PDB entry 8ZI4 | electron microscopy, 2.95 A resolution | chains C and D of the 3 polymer chains in the assembly

== Chain C ==
Molecule: Serine protease 1
Source organism: Homo sapiens
Notes: EC 3.4.21.4
UniProtKB: P07477 (TRY1_HUMAN); numbering as in UniProt (aligned over 16-247)
Sequence (232 residues; numbered 16 to 247; the number before each row is that of its first residue):
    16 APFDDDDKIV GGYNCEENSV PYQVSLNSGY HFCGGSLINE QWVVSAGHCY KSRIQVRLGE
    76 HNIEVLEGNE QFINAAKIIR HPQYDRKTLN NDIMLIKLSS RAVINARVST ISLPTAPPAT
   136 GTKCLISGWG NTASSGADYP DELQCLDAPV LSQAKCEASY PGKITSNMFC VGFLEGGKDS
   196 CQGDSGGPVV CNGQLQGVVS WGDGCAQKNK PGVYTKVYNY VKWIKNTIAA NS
Swiss-Prot annotation at these positions:
  - active site (Charge relay system): His63, Asp107, Ser200
  - binding site (Ca(2+)): Glu75, Asn77, Val80, Glu85
  - site: Asp194 (Required for specificity)
  - modified residue: Tyr154 (Sulfotyrosine)
  - natural variant: Ala16 (A16V: In PCTT), Asp22 (D22G: In PCTT), Lys23 (K23R: In PCTT), Asn29 (N29I: In PCTT; N29T: In PCTT), Asn54 (N54S: In PCTT), Glu79 (E79K: In PCTT), Leu104 (L104P: In PCTT), Arg116 (R116C: In PCTT), Arg122 (R122C: In PCTT; R122H: In PCTT), Thr137 (T137M: In a colorectal cancer sample), Cys139 (C139F: In PCTT)
  - mutagenesis: Tyr154 (Y154F: Lack of sulfation)
Cystine bridges: Cys48-Cys64, Cys139-Cys206, Cys171-Cys185

== Chain D ==
Molecule: Enteropeptidase catalytic light chain
Source organism: Homo sapiens
UniProtKB: P98073 (ENTK_HUMAN); residues 785-1019 here = UniProt positions 785-1019
Sequence (235 residues; row label = number of the first residue in the row):
   785 IVGGSNAKEG AWPWVVGLYY GGRLLCGASL VSSDWLVSAA ACVYGRNLEP SKWTAILGLH
   845 MKSNLTSPQT VPRLIDEIVI NPHYNRRRKD NAIAMMHLEF KVNYTDYIQP ICLPEENQVF
   905 PPGRNCSIAG WGTVVYQGTT ANILQEADVP LLSNERCQQQ MPEYNITENM ICAGYEEGGI
   965 DSCQGDAGGP LMCQENNRWF LAGVTSFGYK CALPNRPGVY ARVSRFTEWI QSFLH
Differences from the reference sequence: engineered mutation Ala825 (His in P98073), Ala876 (Asp in P98073), Ala971 (Ser in P98073)
Swiss-Prot annotation at these positions:
  - glycosylation (N-linked (GlcNAc...) asparagine): Asn848, Asn887, Asn909, Asn949
Cystine bridges: Cys810-Cys826, Cys910-Cys977, Cys941-Cys956
Covalently attached groups: N-acetylglucosamine (NAG) linked to Asn848, Asn887, Asn909, Asn949, Asn980

== Interface between chain C and chain D ==
Pairs across the interface - 25 pairs, chain C then chain D:
  Ala16(C) with Tyr993(D)
  Pro17(C) with Tyr993(D)
  Phe18(C) with Tyr920(D)
  Asp21(C) with Lys873(D), salt bridge; Gln968(D)
  Asp22(C) with Ala825(D); Gln968(D), hydrogen bond (backbone-side chain); Ser990(D); Phe991(D), hydrogen bond (side chain-backbone)
  Lys23(C) with Leu809(D); Ala823(D); Gln968(D); Asp970(D); Ala971(D); Thr989(D), hydrogen bond (side chain-backbone); Ser990(D)
  Ile24(C) with Cys826(D), hydrophobic
  Val25(C) with Leu809(D), hydrophobic
  Gly27(C) with Arg807(D), hydrogen bond (backbone-side chain)
  Tyr28(C) with Arg807(D)
  Asn29(C) with Arg807(D), hydrogen bond
  Cys30(C) with Leu808(D)
  Asn33(C) with Gly806(D), hydrogen bond (side chain-backbone); Arg807(D)
  Glu82(C) with Thr923(D)
Interface residues without a listed pair, chain C (16 interface residues in all): Glu31, Arg122
Interface residues without a listed pair, chain D (24 interface residues in all): Cys810, Ser847, Gln921, Cys967, Gly969, Gly992, Lys994

== Summary ==
16 residues of chain C face 24 of chain D across their interface; the contacts include 6 hydrogen bonds and 1
salt bridge. Among the polar pairs are Asp21(C)-Lys873(D), Asp22(C)-Gln968(D) and Asp22(C)-Phe991(D).
N-acetylglucosamine is covalently linked to Asn848(D), Asn887(D), Asn909(D), Asn949(D) and Asn980(D).
Chain C is Serine protease 1 and chain D is Enteropeptidase catalytic light chain, both from Homo sapiens; the
structure, Cryo-EM structure of wtEP-trypsinogen, was determined by electron microscopy.
